PDB entry 7F36 | X-ray diffraction, 3.10 A resolution | chains C and G of the 8 polymer chains in the assembly

[Chain C]
Protein: N-acetyltransferase domain-containing protein
Source organism: Salmonella typhimurium (strain LT2 / SGSC1412 / ATCC 700720)
UniProt: Q8ZL98 (Q8ZL98_SALTY); numbering as in UniProt (aligned over 1-161)
Amino-acid sequence (169 residues; numbered 1 to 169; the number before each row is that of its first residue):
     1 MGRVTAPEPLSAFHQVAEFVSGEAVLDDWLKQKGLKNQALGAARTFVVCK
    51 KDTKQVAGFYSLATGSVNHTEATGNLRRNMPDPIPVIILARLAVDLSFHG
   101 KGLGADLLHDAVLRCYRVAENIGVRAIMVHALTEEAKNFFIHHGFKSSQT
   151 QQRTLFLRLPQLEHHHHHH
Disordered / not traced: 1-2, 161-169
Construct notes: engineered mutation Phe140 (Tyr in Q8ZL98); expression tag (162-169)
Ion coordination: Ca2+: Asp95, Ser97
From the paper describing this entry:
  - binding site for the 76-nt RNA strand: Trp29, Lys33, Lys36, Asn37, Asn75, Arg77, Arg78, Asn79, Met80, Pro81, Arg91
  - specificity-determining residues: Arg78, Asn79
  - mutagenesis - V25E, L26E, W29F, N37A, R78A, N79A, L132E, Y140F: increased growth
  - specificity-determining residues: Val25, Leu26, Ala131, Leu132 (proposed by the authors, not directly observed)

[Chain G]
Molecule: 76-nt RNA strand
Source organism: Escherichia coli
Sequence (76 nucleotides; each row starts with the number of its first residue):
     1 GCGGGAAUAGCUCAGUUGGUAGAGCACGACCUUGCCAAGGUCGGGGUCGC
    51 GAGUUCGAGUCUCGUUUCCCGCUCCA
Ion coordination: Ca2+ site 1: A7, A14; Ca2+ site 2 near U8 (its only coordinating residue here); Ca2+ site 3: G19, G59; Ca2+ site 4: G59, U60; Ca2+ site 5 near U65 (its only coordinating residue here)

[Interface between chain C and chain G]
Residue-residue contacts (10; chain C residue first):
  Trp29(C) - C75(G)  hydrogen bond to the base
  Lys33(C) - C75(G)  salt bridge to the phosphate
  Lys36(C) - G1(G)  salt bridge to the phosphate
  Asn37(C) - C75(G)  hydrogen bond to the base
  Arg91(C) - C75(G)  phosphate contact
  Arg91(C) - A76(G)  salt bridge to the phosphate
  His130(C) - A76(G)  base contact
  Gln151(C) - A76(G)  base contact
  Arg153(C) - A76(G)  base contact
  Thr154(C) - A76(G)  hydrogen bond to the base
Other interface residues (no listed pair), chain C (10 interface residues in all): Ala42
Other interface residues (no listed pair), chain G (4 interface residues in all): C74

[Overview]
10 residues of chain C and 4 residues of chain G are in contact; the contacts include 3 hydrogen bonds and 3
salt bridges. Among the polar pairs are Trp29(C)-C75(G), Asn37(C)-C75(G) and Thr154(C)-A76(G). The paper
reports a binding site for the 76-nt RNA strand at Trp29(C), Lys33(C) and Lys36(C) among others; V25E, L26E
and W29F of chain C, among others, increase growth; 8 substitutions were tested in all.
Here chain C is N-acetyltransferase domain-containing protein (Salmonella typhimurium (strain LT2 / SGSC1412 /
ATCC 700720)) and chain G is a 76-nt RNA strand (Escherichia coli). Entry 7F36 (TacT complexed with
acetyl-glycyl-tRNAGly) was determined by X-ray diffraction, deposited together with 7F37.
